7EWJ - chains A and C of the 3 polymer chains in the assembly; structure by X-ray diffraction, 2.00 A resolution.

Chain A:
Molecule: Endoribonuclease MazF
Source organism: Staphylococcus aureus
UniProt: L7PFJ6 (L7PFJ6_STAAU); residues 1-112 here = UniProt positions 1-112
Chain sequence (116 residues; numbered -3 to 112; the number before each row is that of its first residue; numbers below 1 keep their minus sign (Arg-3 is residue -3)):
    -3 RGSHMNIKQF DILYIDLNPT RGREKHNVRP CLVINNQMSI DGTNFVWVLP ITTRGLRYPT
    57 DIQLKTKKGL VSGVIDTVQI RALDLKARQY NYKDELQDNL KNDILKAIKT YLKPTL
Disordered / not traced: -3 to 1, 112
Sequence notes: expression tag (-3 to 0)
Reported in the primary citation:
  - conformationally variable residues (loop rearrangement): Asn14
  - mutagenesis - E20A, R84A: unchanged binding to PemK dimer
  - mutagenesis - E20A (>3-fold), R25A, T48A (>3-fold), T49A, R84A (>3-fold): decreased catalytic activity
  - mutagenesis - R25A, R84A: decreased binding to 8-mer ssRNA
  - mutagenesis - T49A: unchanged binding to RNA substrate
  - catalytic residues: Arg25, Thr48 (proposed by the authors, not directly observed)

Chain C:
Molecule: PemI inhibitor
Source organism: Staphylococcus aureus
UniProt: L7PH55 (L7PH55_STAAU); residue numbers follow UniProt; this construct covers 59-89
Chain sequence (32 residues; numbered 58 to 89; the number before each row is that of its first residue):
    58 KSIEDRIKNF FQSGGKYTEL EVDWEERVGR EI
Sequence notes: expression tag (58)
Reported in the primary citation:
  - self-association interface (contacts with another copy of this molecule); pairs are residue here / residue on that copy: Phe67-Phe67 (hydrophobic contact)

Interface between chain A and chain C:
Residue-residue contacts - 56 pairs, chain A then chain C:
  Leu13(A) with Asp80(C)
  Asn14(A) with Glu83(C)
  Pro15(A) with Val85(C), hydrophobic
  Thr16(A) with Val85(C)
  Arg17(A) with Glu83(C), salt bridge
  Asn23(A) with Asp80(C), hydrogen bond (side chain-backbone)
  Arg25(A) with Asp80(C), salt bridge
  Thr39(A) with Arg87(C), hydrogen bond (backbone-side chain)
  Asn40(A) with Arg87(C), hydrogen bond (backbone-side chain)
  Phe41(A) with Arg87(C); Glu88(C)
  Val44(A) with Trp81(C)
  Pro46(A) with Val79(C), hydrophobic; Trp81(C)
  Arg50(A) with Glu76(C), salt bridge
  Arg53(A) with Glu76(C), salt bridge
  Tyr54(A) with Lys73(C); Tyr74(C), hydrophobic; Thr75(C), hydrogen bond (side chain-backbone); Glu76(C), hydrogen bond
  Pro55(A) with Arg63(C), hydrogen bond (backbone-side chain); Ile64(C); Phe67(C), hydrophobic
  Ile58(A) with Ile60(C), hydrophobic
  Asp72(A) with Tyr74(C), hydrogen bond
  Val74(A) with Tyr74(C), hydrophobic
  Gln75(A) with Tyr74(C), hydrogen bond; Leu77(C), hydrogen bond (side chain-backbone); Glu78(C); Val79(C), hydrogen bond (side chain-backbone); Trp81(C)
  Ile76(A) with Trp81(C)
  Arg77(A) with Trp81(C), hydrogen bond (side chain-backbone); Glu83(C), hydrogen bond (side chain-backbone); Arg84(C); Glu88(C), salt bridge
  Ala78(A) with Glu88(C)
  Leu79(A) with Glu88(C)
  Asp80(A) with Gly86(C); Arg87(C), salt bridge; Glu88(C), hydrogen bond (backbone-side chain)
  Lys82(A) with Arg87(C)
  Ala83(A) with Val85(C), hydrophobic; Gly86(C)
  Arg84(A) with Glu83(C), hydrogen bond (side chain-backbone); Val85(C); Glu88(C), salt bridge
  Asp99(A) with Ile60(C)
  Lys102(A) with Ser59(C); Ile60(C); Glu61(C), salt bridge
  Ala103(A) with Ile64(C), hydrophobic
  Thr106(A) with Glu61(C); Ile64(C); Lys65(C)
  Tyr107(A) with Ile64(C)
Other interface residues (no listed pair), chain A (35 interface residues in all): Leu45, Thr56
Other interface residues (no listed pair), chain C (24 interface residues in all): Phe68, Glu82
From the paper, about this interface:
  - residue pairs: Arg87(C)-Thr39(A)
  - interface residues, chain A: Arg77(A), Asp80(A), Arg84(A)
  - interface residues, chain C: Phe67(C), Tyr74(C), Trp81(C), Val85(C)

In short:
Chain A and chain C form an interface of 35 and 24 residues respectively; the contacts include 14 hydrogen
bonds and 8 salt bridges. Among the polar pairs are Arg17(A)-Glu83(C), Arg25(A)-Asp80(C) and
Arg50(A)-Glu76(C). The authors report a contact between Arg87(C) and Thr39(A). The paper reports catalytic
residues Arg25(A) and Thr48(A); E20A, R25A and T48A of chain A, among others, reduce catalytic activity; 5
substitutions were tested in all.
Here chain A is Endoribonuclease MazF and chain C is PemI inhibitor, both from Staphylococcus aureus. Entry
7EWJ (Toxin-antitoxin complex from Staphylococcus aureus) was determined by X-ray diffraction together with
7EWI from the same study.
